PDB entry 6HVT | X-ray diffraction, 2.90 A resolution | chains S and T of the 28 polymer chains in the assembly

[Chain S]
Protein: Proteasome subunit alpha type-6
From: Saccharomyces cerevisiae (strain ATCC 204508 / S288c)
Notes: EC 3.4.25.1
Reference sequence: P40302 (PSA6_YEAST); residues 0-233 here correspond to UniProt positions 1-234 (UniProt number = residue number + 1)
Sequence (234 residues; numbered 0 to 233; the number before each row is that of its first residue; numbering starts at 0):
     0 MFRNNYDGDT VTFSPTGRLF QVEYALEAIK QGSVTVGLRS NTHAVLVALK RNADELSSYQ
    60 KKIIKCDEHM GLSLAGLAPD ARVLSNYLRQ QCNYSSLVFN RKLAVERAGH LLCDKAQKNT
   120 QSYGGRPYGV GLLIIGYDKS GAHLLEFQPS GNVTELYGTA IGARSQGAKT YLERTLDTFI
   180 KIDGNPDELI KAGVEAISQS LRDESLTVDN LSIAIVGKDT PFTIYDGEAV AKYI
Not modelled in the structure: 0-2
Swiss-Prot annotation at these positions:
  - modified residue: Ser13 (Phosphoserine)
  - cross-link: Lys190 (Glycyl lysine isopeptide (Lys-Gly) (interchain with G-Cter in ubiquitin))

[Chain T]
Protein: Probable proteasome subunit alpha type-7
From: Saccharomyces cerevisiae (strain ATCC 204508 / S288c)
Notes: EC 3.4.25.1
Reference sequence: P21242 (PSA7_YEAST); residues -3 to 284 here correspond to UniProt positions 1-288 (UniProt number = residue number + 4)
Sequence (288 residues; row label = number of the first residue in the row; numbers below 1 keep their minus sign (Met-3 is residue -3)):
    -3 MTSIGTGYDL SNSVFSPDGR NFQVEYAVKA VENGTTSIGI KCNDGVVFAV EKLITSKLLV
    57 PQKNVKIQVV DRHIGCVYSG LIPDGRHLVN RGREEAASFK KLYKTPIPIP AFADRLGQYV
   117 QAHTLYNSVR PFGVSTIFGG VDKNGAHLYM LEPSGSYWGY KGAATGKGRQ SAKAELEKLV
   177 DHHPEGLSAR EAVKQAAKII YLAHEDNKEK DFELEISWCS LSETNGLHKF VKGDLLQEAI
   237 DFAQKEINGD DDEDEDDSDN VMSSDDENAP VATNANATTD QEGDIHLE
Not modelled in the structure: -3 to 1, 245-284
Swiss-Prot annotation at these positions:
  - modified residue: Thr-2 (N-acetylthreonine)

[How chain S and chain T interact]
Residue-residue contacts (62):
  Asn4(S) with Leu6(T)
  Tyr5(S) with Asp5(T), hydrogen bond; Leu6(T), hydrophobic
  Thr9(S) with Arg126(T)
  Val10(S) with Gln19(T); Ser124(T); Val125(T); Arg126(T)
  Thr11(S) with Leu6(T); Gln19(T)
  Phe12(S) with Gln19(T); Tyr22(T); Ala23(T), hydrophobic; Arg126(T); Pro127(T)
  Ser13(S) with Tyr22(T)
  Pro14(S) with Tyr22(T), hydrophobic; Lys25(T)
  Thr15(S) with Lys25(T)
  Gly16(S) with Tyr22(T); Lys25(T); Ala26(T)
  Leu18(S) with Leu77(T), hydrophobic; Arg126(T)
  His109(S) with Arg82(T)
  Cys112(S) with Arg82(T)
  Asp113(S) with Arg82(T), salt bridge; Asn86(T)
  Gln116(S) with Pro79(T); Asp80(T); His83(T), hydrogen bond; Arg126(T)
  Thr119(S) with Arg126(T), hydrogen bond (backbone-side chain)
  Gln120(S) with His119(T); Val125(T); Arg126(T), hydrogen bond (backbone-backbone); Pro127(T); Phe128(T)
  Ser121(S) with Ser124(T)
  Tyr122(S) with Ser124(T), hydrogen bond (backbone-backbone)
  Ser149(S) with Pro79(T)
  Gly150(S) with Pro79(T)
  Asn151(S) with Ile78(T); Pro79(T)
  Thr153(S) with Leu55(T); Asn60(T)
  Glu154(S) with Val56(T); Lys59(T); Asn60(T), hydrogen bond (backbone-side chain)
  Leu155(S) with Leu54(T); Leu55(T); Val56(T)
  Tyr156(S) with Leu54(T), hydrogen bond (backbone-backbone); Leu55(T); Val56(T); Pro57(T)
  Gly157(S) with Leu54(T)
  Lys168(S) with Leu54(T)
  Leu171(S) with Leu54(T)
  Glu172(S) with Ser52(T); Lys53(T)
  Leu175(S) with Lys53(T)
Other interface residues (no listed pair), chain S (35 interface residues in all): Arg38, Glu105, Val152, Phe178
Other interface residues (no listed pair), chain T (30 interface residues in all): Asn123, Gly129

[Summary]
Chain S and chain T form an interface of 35 and 30 residues respectively, with 7 hydrogen bonds and 1 salt
bridge. Polar contacts include Asp113(S)-Arg82(T), Tyr5(S)-Asp5(T) and Gln116(S)-His83(T).
Chain S is Proteasome subunit alpha type-6 and chain T is Probable proteasome subunit alpha type-7, both from
Saccharomyces cerevisiae (strain ATCC 204508 / S288c); the structure, Yeast 20S proteasome with human beta2i
(1-53) in complex with 20, was determined by X-ray diffraction together with 6HTB, 6HTC, 6HTD, 6HTP, 6HTR,
6HUB and 30 further entries from the same study.
